PDB entry 6MJ8 | X-ray diffraction, 3.03 A resolution | chains A and B of the 4 polymer chains in the assembly

# Chain A (and B)
Protein: Monopolin complex subunit CSM1
Organism: Candida glabrata
Notes: chain B of this document is another copy of the same molecule, construct and numbering; everything in this record applies to it too
UniProt: A0A0W0CH22 (A0A0W0CH22_CANGB); numbering as in UniProt (aligned over 69-181)
Sequence (113 residues; each row starts with the number of its first residue):
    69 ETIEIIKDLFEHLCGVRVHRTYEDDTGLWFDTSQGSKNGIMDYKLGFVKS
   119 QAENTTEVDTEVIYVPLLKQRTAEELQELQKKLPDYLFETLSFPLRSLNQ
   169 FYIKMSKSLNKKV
Disordered / not traced: 69, 117-127, 180-181

# How chain A and chain B interact
Contacting residue pairs - 33 pairs, chain A then chain B:
  Ile71(A) with Ile71(B), hydrophobic
  Ile73(A) with Leu96(B), hydrophobic; Phe98(B), hydrophobic
  Ile74(A) with Ile74(B), hydrophobic; Val86(B), hydrophobic
  Leu77(A) with Phe98(B), hydrophobic; Leu113(B), hydrophobic; Phe115(B), hydrophobic
  Phe78(A) with Phe78(B), hydrophobic; Val84(B); Val86(B), hydrophobic
  His80(A) with Leu163(B); Leu166(B); Asn167(B), hydrogen bond (backbone-backbone)
  Leu81(A) with Leu166(B), hydrophobic; Asn167(B); Tyr170(B)
  Cys82(A) with Cys82(B), hydrogen bond
  Val84(A) with Leu81(B), hydrophobic
  Val86(A) with Leu77(B), hydrophobic
  Leu96(A) with Ile73(B), hydrophobic
  Phe98(A) with Ile73(B), hydrophobic; Leu77(B), hydrophobic
  Leu113(A) with Leu77(B), hydrophobic
  Phe115(A) with Leu77(B), hydrophobic
  Leu163(A) with His80(B)
  Arg164(A) with Lys105(B)
  Leu166(A) with His80(B); Leu81(B), hydrophobic
  Asn167(A) with His80(B), hydrogen bond (backbone-backbone); Leu81(B), hydrogen bond (side chain-backbone)
  Tyr170(A) with Leu81(B); Tyr170(B)
Interface residues without a listed pair, chain A (21 interface residues in all): Lys75, Phe169
Interface residues without a listed pair, chain B (22 interface residues in all): Lys75, Thr89, Phe169

# Overview
21 residues of chain A and 22 residues of chain B are in contact; the contacts include 4 hydrogen bonds. Among
the polar pairs are Cys82(A)-Cys82(B), Asn167(A)-Leu81(B) and His80(A)-Asn167(B).
Chain A and chain B are both Monopolin complex subunit CSM1 (Candida glabrata); the structure, Structure of
Candida glabrata Csm1:Mam1 complex, was determined by X-ray diffraction (same publication as 6MJB, 6MJC and
6MJE).
